PDB entry 6IH7 | X-ray diffraction, 2.25 A resolution | chains B and A

# Chain B (and A)
Molecule: cyclic di nucleotide phoshodiesterase
Source organism: Vibrio cholerae serotype O1 (strain ATCC 39541 / Classical Ogawa 395 / O395)
Notes: EC 3.1.4.52; chain A of this document is another copy of the same molecule, construct and numbering; everything in this record applies to it too
UniProt: A0A0H3AJ04 (A0A0H3AJ04_VIBC3); residues 1-257 here = UniProt positions 1-257
Sequence (257 residues; each row starts with the number of its first residue):
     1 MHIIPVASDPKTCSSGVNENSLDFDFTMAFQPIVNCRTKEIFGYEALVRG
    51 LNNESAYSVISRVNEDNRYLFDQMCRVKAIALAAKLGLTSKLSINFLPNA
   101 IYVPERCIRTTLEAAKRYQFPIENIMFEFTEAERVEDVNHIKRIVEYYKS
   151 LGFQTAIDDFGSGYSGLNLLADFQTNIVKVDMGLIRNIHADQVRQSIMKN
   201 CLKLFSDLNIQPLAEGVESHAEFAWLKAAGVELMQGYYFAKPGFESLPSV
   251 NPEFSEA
Disordered / not traced: 1-20
Construct notes: engineered mutation Ser15 (Cys in A0A0H3AJ04)
Bound ions: Ca2+ site 1: Glu45, Asn95, Glu128, Asp158 (together with c-GMP-AMP); Ca2+ site 2: Asp158, Asp159, Glu215 (together with c-GMP-AMP)
Ligand contacts: c-GMP-AMP (4BW; 2-amino-9-[(2R,3R,3aS,5R,7aR,9R,10R,10aS,12R,14aR)-9-(6-amino-9H-purin-9-yl)-3,5,10,12-tetrahydroxy-5,12-dioxidooctahydro-2H,7H-difuro[3,2-d:3',2'-j][1,3,7,9,2,8]tetraoxadiphosphacyclododecin-2-yl]-1,9-dihydro-6H-purin-6-one): Met28, Gln31, Glu45, Ala46, Leu47, Val48, Arg49, Ala56, Ile60, Cys75, Asn95, Leu97, Thr130, Asp158, Asp159, Met182, Arg186, Glu215, Gly216, Val217, Glu218, Gly236, Tyr237, Pro242

# How chain B and chain A interact
Contacting residue pairs (43; chain B residue first):
  Phe160(B) - Leu167(A)  hydrophobic
  Gly161(B) - Asn168(A)
  Gly163(B) - Tyr164(A)
  Gly163(B) - Asn168(A)
  Tyr164(B) - Gly163(A)
  Tyr164(B) - Tyr164(A)
  Leu167(B) - Phe160(A)  hydrophobic
  Leu167(B) - Leu167(A)  hydrophobic
  Leu167(B) - Ile197(A)
  Leu167(B) - Cys201(A)  hydrophobic
  Asn168(B) - Gly161(A)
  Asn168(B) - Ser162(A)
  Asn168(B) - Gly163(A)
  Leu170(B) - Val193(A)
  Ala171(B) - Leu184(A)  hydrophobic
  Ala171(B) - Val193(A)
  Ala171(B) - Arg194(A)  hydrogen bond (backbone-side chain)
  Ala171(B) - Ile197(A)  hydrophobic
  Asp172(B) - Arg194(A)  salt bridge
  Gln174(B) - Val193(A)
  Leu184(B) - Ala171(A)  hydrophobic
  Val193(B) - Leu170(A)
  Val193(B) - Ala171(A)
  Val193(B) - Gln174(A)
  Val193(B) - Leu208(A)  hydrophobic
  Arg194(B) - Ala171(A)  hydrogen bond (side chain-backbone)
  Arg194(B) - Asp172(A)  salt bridge
  Ser196(B) - Leu204(A)
  Ser196(B) - Asp207(A)  hydrogen bond
  Ile197(B) - Leu167(A)
  Ile197(B) - Ala171(A)  hydrophobic
  Ile197(B) - Leu204(A)
  Asn200(B) - Asn200(A)
  Asn200(B) - Lys203(A)
  Asn200(B) - Leu204(A)
  Asn200(B) - Asp207(A)  hydrogen bond
  Cys201(B) - Leu167(A)  hydrophobic
  Lys203(B) - Asn200(A)
  Leu204(B) - Ser196(A)
  Leu204(B) - Ile197(A)
  Leu204(B) - Asn200(A)
  Asp207(B) - Ser196(A)  hydrogen bond
  Asp207(B) - Asn200(A)  hydrogen bond
Other interface residues (no listed pair), chain B (22 interface residues in all): Ser162, Leu208

# In short
Chain B and chain A each contribute 22 residues to their interface; the contacts include 6 hydrogen bonds and
2 salt bridges. Among the polar pairs are Asp172(B)-Arg194(A), Ala171(B)-Arg194(A) and Ser196(B)-Asp207(A).
Bound to chain B: c-GMP-AMP.
Both chains are cyclic di nucleotide phoshodiesterase (Vibrio cholerae serotype O1 (strain ATCC 39541 /
Classical Ogawa 395 / O395)). Entry 6IH7 (Crystal structure of a standalone versatile EAL protein from Vibrio
cholerae O395 - 3',3'-cGAMP bound form) was determined by X-ray diffraction (same publication as 6IJ2, 6IFQ
and 6IH1).
